PDB entry 9N6J | X-ray diffraction, 1.85 A resolution | chain A

== Chain A ==
Molecule: 3C-like proteinase nsp5
From: Severe acute respiratory syndrome coronavirus 2
Notes: EC 3.4.22.69
Reference sequence: P0DTD1 (R1AB_SARS2); residues 1-306 here correspond to UniProt positions 3264-3569 (UniProt number = residue number + 3263)
Amino-acid sequence (305 residues; numbered 1 to 306; 1 number in that range is skipped by the numbering (no residue carries it; nothing is unmodelled there); the number before each row is that of its first residue):
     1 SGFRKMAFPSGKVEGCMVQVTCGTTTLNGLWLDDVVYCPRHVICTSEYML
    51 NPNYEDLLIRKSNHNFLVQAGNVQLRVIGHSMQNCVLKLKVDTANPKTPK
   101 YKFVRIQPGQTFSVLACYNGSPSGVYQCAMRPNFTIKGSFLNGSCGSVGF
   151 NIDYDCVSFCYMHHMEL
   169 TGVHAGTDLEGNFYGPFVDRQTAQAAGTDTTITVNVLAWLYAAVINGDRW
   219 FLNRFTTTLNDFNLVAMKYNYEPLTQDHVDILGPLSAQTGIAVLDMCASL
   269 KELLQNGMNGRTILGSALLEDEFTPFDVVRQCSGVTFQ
Differences from the reference sequence: engineered mutation Y48 (Asp3311 in P0DTD1)
Curated features (UniProtKB/Swiss-Prot):
  - active site: H41 (For 3CL-PRO activity), C145 (Nucleophile)
  - site: Q306 (Cleavage)
  - cross-link (Glycyl lysine isopeptide (Lys-Gly)): K5 (interchain with G-Cter in ubiquitin), K90 (interchain with G-Cter in ubiquitin)
Reported in the primary citation:
  - catalytic residues: H41, C145
  - conformationally variable residues (helix shift, loop rearrangement, side-chain flip): S46 to L50, Y54 to R60, G138 to C145, R188 to A191, A193 to T196
  - contacts within the chain: V186-Q192 (backbone contact)
  - self-association interface (contacts with another copy of this molecule); pairs are residue here / residue on that copy: R4-K137 (hydrogen bond), S139-Q299 (hydrogen bond)

== Overview ==
From UniProt: active-site residues H41 and C145. The paper reports catalytic residues H41 and C145;
conformational variability at S46, Y54 and G138 among others.
Chain A is 3C-like proteinase nsp5 (Severe acute respiratory syndrome coronavirus 2); the structure, Room
Temperature X-Ray Structure of SARS-CoV-2 Main Protease Mutant D48Y, P168 Deletion, was determined by X-ray
diffraction (same publication as 9N6L, 9N6M, 9N6N, 9N6P and 9N6R).
